1L9B - chains L and H of the 4 polymer chains in the assembly; structure by X-ray diffraction, 2.40 A resolution.

# Chain L
Name: Reaction center protein L chain
From: Rhodobacter sphaeroides
UniProt: P02954 (RCEL_RHOSH); residues 1-281 here = UniProt positions 1-281
Amino-acid sequence (281 residues; numbered 1 to 281; the number before each row is that of its first residue):
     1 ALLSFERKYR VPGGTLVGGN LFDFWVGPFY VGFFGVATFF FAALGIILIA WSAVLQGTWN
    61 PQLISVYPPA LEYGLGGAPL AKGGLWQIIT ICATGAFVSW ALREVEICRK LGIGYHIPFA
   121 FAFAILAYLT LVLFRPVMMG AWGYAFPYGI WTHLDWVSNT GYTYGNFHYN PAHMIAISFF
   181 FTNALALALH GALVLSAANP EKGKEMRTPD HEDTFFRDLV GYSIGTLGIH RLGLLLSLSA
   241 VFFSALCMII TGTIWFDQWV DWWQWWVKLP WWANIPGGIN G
Bound ions: bacteriochlorophyll a Mg site 1 near His-153 (its only coordinating residue here); bacteriochlorophyll a Mg site 2 near His-173 (its only coordinating residue here); Fe2+: His-190, His-230 (shared with 3 residues of chain M)
Residues lining bound ligands:
  - bacteriochlorophyll a (BCL), molecule 1: Ile-46, Ile-49, Phe-97, Tyr-128, Leu-131, Phe-146, Ile-150, Trp-151, His-153, Leu-154, Trp-156, Val-157
  - bacteriochlorophyll a (BCL), molecule 2: Phe-97, Ala-124, Ile-125, Ala-127, Tyr-128, Leu-131, Trp-156, Val-157, Ser-158, Thr-160, Gly-161, Tyr-162, Asn-166, Phe-167, His-168, His-173, Ala-176, Ile-177, Phe-180, Phe-181, Val-241, Ser-244, Ala-245, Cys-247, Met-248
  - bacteriochlorophyll a (BCL), molecule 3: Val-157, Tyr-162, His-168, Phe-181
  - bacteriochlorophyll a (BCL), molecule 4: His-168, His-173, Met-174, Ile-177, Ser-178, Phe-181, Thr-182, Leu-185
  - bacteriopheophytin a (BPH), molecule 1: Thr-38, Phe-41, Ala-42, Ile-46, Ile-49, Ile-89, Cys-92, Ala-93, Ala-96, Phe-97, Trp-100, Glu-104, Ile-117, Ala-120, Phe-121, Phe-123, Ala-124, Tyr-128, Phe-146, Tyr-148, Gly-149, Ile-150, His-153, Ser-237, Leu-238, Val-241
  - bacteriopheophytin a (BPH), molecule 2: Phe-181, Ala-184, Leu-185, Ala-188, Leu-189, Leu-219, Val-220
  - heptane-1,2,3-triol (HTO), molecule 1: His-116, Phe-119, Arg-231, Leu-234
  - heptane-1,2,3-triol (HTO), molecule 2: Asp-155, Ser-158, Asn-159

# Chain H
Name: Reaction center protein H chain
From: Rhodobacter sphaeroides
UniProt: P11846 (RCEH_RHOSH); residue numbers follow UniProt; this construct covers 1-260
Amino-acid sequence (260 residues; row label = number of the first residue in the row):
     1 MVGVTAFGNF DLASLAIYSF WIFLAGLIYY LQTENMREGY PLENEDGTPA ANQGPFPLPK
    61 PKTFILPHGR GTLTVPGPES EDRPIALART AVSEGFPHAP TGDPMKDGVG PASWVARRDL
   121 PELDGHGHNK IKPMKAAAGF HVSAGKNPIG LPVRGCDLEI AGKVVDIWVD IPEQMARFLE
   181 VELKDGSTRL LPMQMVKVQS NRVHVNALSS DLFAGIPTIK SPTEVTLLEE DKICGYVAGG
   241 LMYAAPKRKS VVAAMLAEYA
Unresolved in the structure: 1-7, 254-260

# How chain L and chain H interact
Pairs across the interface - 58 pairs, chain L then chain H:
  Ala-1(L) with Glu-43(H), hydrogen bond (backbone-backbone); Ala-50(H)
  Leu-2(L) with Leu-42(H); Glu-43(H), hydrogen bond (backbone-backbone); Glu-45(H)
  Leu-3(L) with Gly-39(H); Tyr-40(H), hydrophobic; Leu-42(H), hydrophobic
  Ser-4(L) with Gly-39(H), hydrogen bond (backbone-backbone); Glu-43(H); Glu-79(H), hydrogen bond; Glu-81(H)
  Arg-7(L) with Glu-45(H); Asp-46(H); Ile-85(H); Leu-87(H); His-98(H)
  Lys-8(L) with Ile-85(H); Leu-87(H); Val-109(H); Gly-110(H), hydrogen bond (backbone-backbone); Ser-113(H); Trp-114(H)
  Tyr-9(L) with Gly-110(H); Ser-113(H)
  Arg-10(L) with Glu-45(H), salt bridge; Pro-97(H); His-98(H), hydrogen bond (backbone-backbone)
  Val-11(L) with Leu-87(H), hydrophobic; Pro-97(H); His-98(H); Gly-110(H); Tyr-243(H)
  Pro-12(L) with Pro-97(H), hydrophobic; His-98(H)
  Gly-13(L) with Met-242(H)
  Gly-14(L) with Met-242(H)
  Asp-23(L) with Pro-97(H)
  Phe-24(L) with Gly-95(H); Phe-96(H), hydrophobic
  Trp-25(L) with Gly-95(H), hydrogen bond (backbone-backbone); Pro-97(H), hydrophobic
  Lys-110(L) with Pro-111(H)
  Ala-198(L) with Phe-64(H)
  Asn-199(L) with Lys-62(H), hydrogen bond
  Gly-203(L) with Ile-65(H)
  Lys-204(L) with Ile-65(H)
  Glu-205(L) with Ile-65(H); Leu-66(H); Pro-67(H); His-68(H); Gly-69(H)
  Met-206(L) with Phe-64(H), hydrophobic; Ile-65(H), hydrogen bond (backbone-backbone); Pro-67(H)
  Asp-210(L) with Asp-124(H); Gly-125(H), hydrogen bond (side chain-backbone); Pro-172(H)
Interface residues without a listed pair, chain L (30 interface residues in all): Phe-5, Arg-109, Leu-111, Gly-112, Thr-208, Asp-213, Thr-226
Interface residues without a listed pair, chain H (40 interface residues in all): Pro-41, Asn-44, Arg-83, Ala-99, Pro-100, Val-115, Glu-173, Ala-238

# Overview
Chain L and chain H form an interface of 30 and 40 residues respectively, with 10 hydrogen bonds and 1 salt
bridge. Polar pairs include Arg-10(L)/Glu-45(H), Ser-4(L)/Glu-79(H) and Asn-199(L)/Lys-62(H). Chain L binds 4
copies of bacteriochlorophyll a, bacteriopheophytin a and heptane-1,2,3-triol.
Chain L is Reaction center protein L chain and chain H is Reaction center protein H chain, both from
Rhodobacter sphaeroides; the structure, X-Ray Structure of the Cytochrome-c(2)-Photosynthetic Reaction Center
Electron Transfer Complex from Rhodobacter sphaeroides in Type II ..., was determined by X-ray diffraction
(same publication as 1L9J).
